PDB entry 6T9E | X-ray diffraction, 2.99 A resolution | chains CCC and DDD of the 6 polymer chains in the assembly

Chain CCC (and DDD):
Name: Platelet-derived growth factor subunit B
Source organism: Homo sapiens
Notes: chain DDD of this document is another copy of the same molecule, construct and numbering; everything in this record applies to it too
UniProtKB: P01127 (PDGFB_HUMAN); residues 1-109 here correspond to UniProt positions 82-190 (UniProt number = residue number + 81)
Amino-acid sequence (109 residues; row label = number of the first residue in the row):
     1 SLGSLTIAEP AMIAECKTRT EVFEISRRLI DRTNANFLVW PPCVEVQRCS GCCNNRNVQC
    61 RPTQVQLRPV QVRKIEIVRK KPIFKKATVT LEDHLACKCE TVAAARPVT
Unresolved in the structure: 1-6, 102-109 (chain DDD: 1-6, 103-109)
Disulfide bonds: Cys-16/Cys-60, Cys-49/Cys-97, Cys-53/Cys-99

How chain CCC and chain DDD interact:
Inter-chain disulfides: Cys-43(CCC)/Cys-52(DDD), Cys-52(CCC)/Cys-43(DDD)
Pairs across the interface - 49 pairs, chain CCC then chain DDD:
  Ala-8(CCC) / Thr-88(DDD)
  Glu-9(CCC) / Pro-69(DDD)
  Glu-9(CCC) / Val-70(DDD)
  Glu-9(CCC) / Gln-71(DDD)  hydrogen bond (backbone-backbone)
  Pro-10(CCC) / Gln-71(DDD)
  Ala-11(CCC) / Pro-41(DDD)
  Ala-11(CCC) / Gln-71(DDD)  hydrogen bond (backbone-backbone)
  Ala-11(CCC) / Val-72(DDD)  hydrophobic
  Met-12(CCC) / Val-44(DDD)
  Ile-13(CCC) / Trp-40(DDD)  hydrophobic
  Ile-13(CCC) / Pro-41(DDD)  hydrophobic
  Ile-13(CCC) / Pro-42(DDD)
  Ile-13(CCC) / Cys-43(DDD)
  Ala-14(CCC) / Val-22(DDD)  hydrophobic
  Ala-14(CCC) / Cys-43(DDD)  hydrogen bond (backbone-backbone)
  Ala-14(CCC) / Val-44(DDD)
  Ala-14(CCC) / Glu-45(DDD)
  Lys-17(CCC) / Glu-45(DDD)  salt bridge
  Arg-19(CCC) / Val-22(DDD)
  Arg-19(CCC) / Glu-45(DDD)  salt bridge
  Val-22(CCC) / Ala-14(DDD)  hydrophobic
  Val-22(CCC) / Arg-19(DDD)
  Val-22(CCC) / Gly-51(DDD)
  Trp-40(CCC) / Ile-13(DDD)  hydrophobic
  Trp-40(CCC) / Asn-54(DDD)
  Pro-41(CCC) / Ala-11(DDD)
  Pro-41(CCC) / Met-12(DDD)
  Pro-41(CCC) / Ile-13(DDD)  hydrophobic
  Pro-42(CCC) / Ile-13(DDD)
  Cys-43(CCC) / Met-12(DDD)
  Cys-43(CCC) / Ile-13(DDD)
  Cys-43(CCC) / Ala-14(DDD)  hydrogen bond (backbone-backbone)
  Cys-43(CCC) / Cys-52(DDD)  disulfide
  Val-44(CCC) / Met-12(DDD)
  Val-44(CCC) / Ala-14(DDD)
  Glu-45(CCC) / Ala-14(DDD)
  Glu-45(CCC) / Lys-17(DDD)  salt bridge
  Glu-45(CCC) / Arg-19(DDD)  salt bridge
  Ser-50(CCC) / Val-22(DDD)
  Gly-51(CCC) / Val-22(DDD)
  Cys-52(CCC) / Cys-43(DDD)  disulfide
  Pro-69(CCC) / Ile-7(DDD)  hydrophobic
  Pro-69(CCC) / Glu-9(DDD)
  Val-70(CCC) / Glu-9(DDD)
  Gln-71(CCC) / Glu-9(DDD)  hydrogen bond (backbone-backbone)
  Gln-71(CCC) / Pro-10(DDD)
  Gln-71(CCC) / Ala-11(DDD)  hydrogen bond (backbone-backbone)
  Val-72(CCC) / Ala-11(DDD)  hydrophobic
  Thr-88(CCC) / Ala-8(DDD)
Interface residues without a listed pair, chain CCC (26 interface residues in all): Thr-20, Asn-54
Interface residues without a listed pair, chain DDD (28 interface residues in all): Thr-20, Ser-50, Arg-68

Overview:
The interface between chain CCC and chain DDD involves 26 residues on one side and 28 on the other; the
contacts include 2 disulfide bonds, 6 hydrogen bonds and 4 salt bridges. Among the polar pairs are
Lys-17(CCC)/Glu-45(DDD), Arg-19(CCC)/Glu-45(DDD) and Glu-9(CCC)/Gln-71(DDD).
Chain CCC and chain DDD are both Platelet-derived growth factor subunit B (Homo sapiens); the structure,
Crystal structure of a bispecific DutaFab in complex with human PDGF, was determined by X-ray diffraction
(same publication as 6T9D).
